6LX3 - chains A and D of the 6 polymer chains in the assembly; structure by electron microscopy, 3.15 A resolution.

# Chain A (and D)
Name: Interleukin-2, Immunoglobulin heavy constant alpha 1
Source organism: Homo sapiens
Notes: chain D of this document is another copy of the same molecule, construct and numbering; everything in this record applies to it too
Reference sequence: chimeric construct of P60568, P01876: residues 182-202 from P60568 (IL2_HUMAN) positions 1-21 (UniProt number = residue number - 181); residues 241-472 from P01876 positions 122-353 (UniProt number = residue number - 119)
Sequence (291 residues; row label = number of the first residue in the row):
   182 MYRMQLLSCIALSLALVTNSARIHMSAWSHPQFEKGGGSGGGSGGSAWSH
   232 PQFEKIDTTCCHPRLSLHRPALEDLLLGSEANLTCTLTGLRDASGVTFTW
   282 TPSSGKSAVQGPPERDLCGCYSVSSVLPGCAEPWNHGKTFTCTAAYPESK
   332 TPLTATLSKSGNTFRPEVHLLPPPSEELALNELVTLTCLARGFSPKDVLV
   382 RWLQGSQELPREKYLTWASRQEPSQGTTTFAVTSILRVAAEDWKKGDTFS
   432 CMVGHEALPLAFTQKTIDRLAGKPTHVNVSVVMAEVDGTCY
Not modelled in the structure: 182-243, 271-277, 284-286, 454-457 (chain D: 182-243, 296-301)
Sequence notes: linker (203-240)
Disulfides: Cys266-Cys323, Cys369-Cys432
UniProt features mapped onto this chain:
  - glycosylation: Asn263 (N-linked (GlcNAc...) (complex) asparagine)
From the paper describing this entry:
  - conformationally variable residues (side-chain flip): Cys311

# Interface between chain A and chain D
Pairs across the interface (12):
  Val460(A) with Met464(D), hydrophobic
  Asp468(A) with Lys454(D); Pro455(D)
  Gly469(A) with Lys454(D)
  Thr470(A) with Ile448(D); Ala452(D); Gly453(D)
  Cys471(A) with Ala452(D)
  Tyr472(A) with His350(D); Leu351(D), hydrogen bond (side chain-backbone); Lys446(D), hydrogen bond; Thr447(D)
Interface residues without a listed pair, chain A (7 interface residues in all): Val467
Interface residues without a listed pair, chain D (14 interface residues in all): Val349, Pro353, Val458, Val460

# Summary
7 residues of chain A face 14 of chain D across their interface, with 2 hydrogen bonds. Polar contacts include
Tyr472(A)-Leu351(D) and Tyr472(A)-Lys446(D). From the paper: conformational variability at Cys311(A).
Both chains are Interleukin-2, Immunoglobulin heavy constant alpha 1 (Homo sapiens). Entry 6LX3 (Cryo-EM
structure of human secretory immunoglobulin A) was determined by electron microscopy together with 6LXW from
the same study.
